8TF1 - chain A; structure by X-ray diffraction, 2.00 A resolution.

== Chain A ==
Name: Pyridoxine 4-dehydrogenase
From: Escherichia coli
Notes: EC 1.1.1.65
UniProt: P25906 (PDXI_ECOLI); numbering as in UniProt (aligned over 1-286)
Sequence (306 residues; row label = number of the first residue in the row; numbers below 1 keep their minus sign (Met-19 is residue -19)):
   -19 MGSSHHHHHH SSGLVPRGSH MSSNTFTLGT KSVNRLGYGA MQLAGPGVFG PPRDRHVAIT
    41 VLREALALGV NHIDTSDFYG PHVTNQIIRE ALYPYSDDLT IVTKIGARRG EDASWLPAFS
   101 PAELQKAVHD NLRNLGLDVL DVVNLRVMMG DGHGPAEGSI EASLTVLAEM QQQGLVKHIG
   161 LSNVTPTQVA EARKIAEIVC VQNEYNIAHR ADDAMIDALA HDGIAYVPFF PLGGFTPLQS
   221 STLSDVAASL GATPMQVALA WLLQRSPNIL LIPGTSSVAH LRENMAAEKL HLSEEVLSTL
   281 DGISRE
Unresolved in the structure: -19 to -1, 286
Differences from the reference sequence: initiating methionine (-19); expression tag (-18 to 0)
Ligand contacts:
  - NADP (NAP; NADP nicotinamide-adenine-dinucleotide phosphate): Gly19, Ala20, Met21, Gln22, Asp54, Tyr59, Lys84, Arg126, Ser162, Gln182, Phe209, Phe210, Pro211, Met235, Ile252, Pro253, Gly254, Thr255, Ser256, Ser257, His260, Glu263, Asn264
  - 4,5-bis(hydroxymethyl)-2-methyl-pyridin-3-ol (UEG): Met21, Phe58, Tyr59, Lys84, Ala87, Trp95, Arg126
Curated features (UniProtKB/Swiss-Prot):
  - active site: Tyr59 (Proton donor)
  - binding site (NADP(+)): Phe210 to Leu218
What the authors report for this chain:
  - conformationally variable residues (loop rearrangement, side-chain flip): His52 to Thr55, Arg89 to Phe99, Pro208 to Pro217, His260
  - binding site for NADP: Met21, Gln22, Asp54, Arg126, Ser162, Phe209, Phe210, Met235, Thr255, Ser256, His260, Asn264
  - binding site for 4,5-bis(hydroxymethyl)-2-methyl-pyridin-3-ol: Tyr59, Trp95, Arg126
  - Mg2+ coordination: Gln22
  - specificity-determining residues: Met21, Phe58, Lys84, Arg126, Met128 (proposed by the authors, not directly observed)
  - catalytic residues: Asp54, Tyr59, Lys84 (proposed by the authors, not directly observed)
  - catalytic residues: Arg126
  - contacts within the chain: Tyr59-Lys84 (hydrogen bond), Asp54-Lys84 (hydrogen bond)

== Overview ==
Bound to chain A: NADP and 4,5-bis(hydroxymethyl)-2-methyl-pyridin-3-ol. From UniProt: active-site residue
Tyr59 and 9 NADP+-binding residues. The paper reports catalytic residues Asp54, Tyr59 and Lys84 among others;
a binding site for NADP at Met21, Gln22 and Asp54 among others.
Chain A is Pyridoxine 4-dehydrogenase (Escherichia coli); the structure, Crystal Structure of Pyridoxal
Reductase (PDXI)in complex with NADPH and Pyridoxal, was determined by X-ray diffraction together with 8TE8
and 8TEZ from the same study.
